8QPE - chains z1 and A of the 20 polymer chains in the assembly; structure by electron microscopy, 3.10 A resolution.

[Chain z1]
Molecule: oligo1
Organism: Homo sapiens
Sequence (11 nucleotides; numbered -3 to 8; 1 number in that range is skipped by the numbering (no residue carries it; nothing is unmodelled there); the number before each row is that of its first residue; numbers below 1 keep their minus sign (A-3 is residue -3)):
    -3 AAG
     1 GUAAGUAU

[Chain A]
Name: Pre-mRNA-processing-splicing factor 8
Organism: Homo sapiens
UniProtKB: Q6P2Q9 (PRP8_HUMAN); residue numbers follow UniProt; this construct covers 1-2335
Sequence (2335 residues; each row starts with the number of its first residue):
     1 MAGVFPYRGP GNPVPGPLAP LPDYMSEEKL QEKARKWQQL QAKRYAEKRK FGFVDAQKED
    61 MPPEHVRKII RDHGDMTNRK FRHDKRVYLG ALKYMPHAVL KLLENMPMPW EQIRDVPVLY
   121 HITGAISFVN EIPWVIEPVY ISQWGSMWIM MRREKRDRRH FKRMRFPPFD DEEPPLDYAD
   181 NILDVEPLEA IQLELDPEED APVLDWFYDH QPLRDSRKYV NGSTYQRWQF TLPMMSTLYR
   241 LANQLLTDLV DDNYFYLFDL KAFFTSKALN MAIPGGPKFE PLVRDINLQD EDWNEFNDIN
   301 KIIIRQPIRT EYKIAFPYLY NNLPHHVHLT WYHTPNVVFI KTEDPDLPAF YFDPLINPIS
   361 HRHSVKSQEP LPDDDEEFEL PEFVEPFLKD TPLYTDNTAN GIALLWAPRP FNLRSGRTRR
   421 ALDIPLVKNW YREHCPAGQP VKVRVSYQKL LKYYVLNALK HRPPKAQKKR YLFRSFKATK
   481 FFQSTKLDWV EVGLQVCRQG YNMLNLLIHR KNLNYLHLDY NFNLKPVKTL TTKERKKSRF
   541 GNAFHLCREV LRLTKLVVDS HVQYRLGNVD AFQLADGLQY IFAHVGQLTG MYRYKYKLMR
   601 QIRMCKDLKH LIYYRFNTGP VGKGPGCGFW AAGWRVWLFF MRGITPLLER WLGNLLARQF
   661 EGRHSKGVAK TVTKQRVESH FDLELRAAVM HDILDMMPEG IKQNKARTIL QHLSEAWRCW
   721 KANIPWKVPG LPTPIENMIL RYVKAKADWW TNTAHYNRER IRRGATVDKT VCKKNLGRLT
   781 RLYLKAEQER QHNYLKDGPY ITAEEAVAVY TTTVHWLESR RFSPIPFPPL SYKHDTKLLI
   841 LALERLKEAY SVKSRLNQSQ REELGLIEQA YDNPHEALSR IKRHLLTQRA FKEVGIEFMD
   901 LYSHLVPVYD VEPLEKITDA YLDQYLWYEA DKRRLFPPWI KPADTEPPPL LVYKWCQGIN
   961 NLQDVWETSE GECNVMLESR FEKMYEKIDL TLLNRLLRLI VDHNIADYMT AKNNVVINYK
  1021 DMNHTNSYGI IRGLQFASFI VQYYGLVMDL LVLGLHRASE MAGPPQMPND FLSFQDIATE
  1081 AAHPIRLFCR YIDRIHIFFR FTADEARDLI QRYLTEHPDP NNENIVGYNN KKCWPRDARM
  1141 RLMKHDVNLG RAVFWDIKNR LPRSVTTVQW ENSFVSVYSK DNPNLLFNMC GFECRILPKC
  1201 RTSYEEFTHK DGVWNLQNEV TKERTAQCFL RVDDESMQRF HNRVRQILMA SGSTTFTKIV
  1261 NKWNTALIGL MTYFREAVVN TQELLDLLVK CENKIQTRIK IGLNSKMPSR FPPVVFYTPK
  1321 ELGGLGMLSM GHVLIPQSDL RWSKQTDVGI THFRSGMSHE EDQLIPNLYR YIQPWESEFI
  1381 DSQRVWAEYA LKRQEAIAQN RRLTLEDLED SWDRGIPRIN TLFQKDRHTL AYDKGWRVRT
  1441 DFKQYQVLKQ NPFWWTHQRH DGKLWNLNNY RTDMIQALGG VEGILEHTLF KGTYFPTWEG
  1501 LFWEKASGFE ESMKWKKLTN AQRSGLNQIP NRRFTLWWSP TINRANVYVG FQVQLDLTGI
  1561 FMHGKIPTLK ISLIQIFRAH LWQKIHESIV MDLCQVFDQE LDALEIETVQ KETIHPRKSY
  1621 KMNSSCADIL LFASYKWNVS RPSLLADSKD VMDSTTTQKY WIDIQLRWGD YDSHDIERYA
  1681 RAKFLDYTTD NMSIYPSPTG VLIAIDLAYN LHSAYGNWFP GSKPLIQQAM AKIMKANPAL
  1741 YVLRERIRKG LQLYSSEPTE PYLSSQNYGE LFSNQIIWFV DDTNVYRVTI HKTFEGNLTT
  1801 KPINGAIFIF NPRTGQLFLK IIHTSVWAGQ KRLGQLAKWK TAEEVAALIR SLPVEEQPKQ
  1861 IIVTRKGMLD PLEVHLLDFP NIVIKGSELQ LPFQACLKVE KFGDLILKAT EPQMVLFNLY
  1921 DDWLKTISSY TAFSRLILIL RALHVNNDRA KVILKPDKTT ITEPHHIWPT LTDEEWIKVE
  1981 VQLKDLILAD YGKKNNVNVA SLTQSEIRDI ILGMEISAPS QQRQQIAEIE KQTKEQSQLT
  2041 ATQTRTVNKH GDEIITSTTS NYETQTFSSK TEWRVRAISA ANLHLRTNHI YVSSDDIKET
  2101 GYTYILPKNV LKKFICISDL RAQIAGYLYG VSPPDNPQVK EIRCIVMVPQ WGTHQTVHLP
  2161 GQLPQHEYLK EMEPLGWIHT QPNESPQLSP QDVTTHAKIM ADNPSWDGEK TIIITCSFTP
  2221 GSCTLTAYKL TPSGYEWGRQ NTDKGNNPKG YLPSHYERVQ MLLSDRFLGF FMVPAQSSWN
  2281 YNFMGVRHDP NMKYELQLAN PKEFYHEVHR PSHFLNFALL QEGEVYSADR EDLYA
Disordered / not traced: 1-55, 661-675, 2318-2335
Ligand contacts: inositol hexakisphosphate (IHP): Arg163, Lys442, Tyr580, His584, Lys606, Lys609, His610, Tyr613, Tyr614, Asn617, Lys623, Gly624, Pro625
UniProt features mapped onto this chain:
  - region: Met1513 to Leu1526 (Important for branch point selection), Pro2301 to Ala2335 (Required for interaction with EFTUD2 and SNRNP200)
  - modified residue: Ala2 (N-acetylalanine), Ser859 (Phosphoserine), Ser1358 (Phosphoserine), Lys1425 (N6,N6-dimethyllysine), Lys1463 (N6-acetyllysine)
  - natural variant: Pro2301 (P2301T: In RP13), Phe2304 (F2304L: In RP13), His2309 (H2309P: In RP13; H2309R: In RP13), Arg2310 (R2310G: In RP13; R2310K: In RP13), Phe2314 (F2314L: In RP13), Tyr2334 (Y2334N: In RP13)
  - mutagenesis: Val1788 (V1788D: Strongly reduced interaction with RNA), Thr1789 (T1789P: Strongly reduced interaction with RNA)

[How chain z1 and chain A interact]
Contacting residue pairs (30; chain z1 residue first):
  A-3(z1) - Arg539(A)  sugar contact
  A-3(z1) - Phe540(A)  hydrogen bond to the sugar
  A-3(z1) - Asn542(A)  sugar contact
  A-3(z1) - Arg593(A)  salt bridge to the phosphate
  A-3(z1) - Tyr594(A)  sugar contact
  A-2(z1) - Arg539(A)  hydrogen bond to the sugar
  A-2(z1) - Lys1306(A)  base contact
  G-1(z1) - Ile1301(A)  base contact
  G-1(z1) - Ser1305(A)  hydrogen bond to the base
  G-1(z1) - Lys1306(A)  hydrogen bond to the base
  G-1(z1) - Met1307(A)  base contact
  G1(z1) - Thr532(A)  sugar contact
  G1(z1) - Ser1305(A)  phosphate contact
  G1(z1) - Lys1306(A)  base contact
  G1(z1) - Val1549(A)  base contact
  G1(z1) - Gly1550(A)  base contact
  G1(z1) - Phe1551(A)  stacking on the base
  G1(z1) - Val1553(A)  base contact
  G1(z1) - Met1562(A)  hydrogen bond to the base
  G1(z1) - His1563(A)  hydrogen bond to the base
  G1(z1) - Gly1564(A)  base contact
  G1(z1) - Lys1565(A)  salt bridge to the phosphate
  U2(z1) - Thr532(A)  sugar contact
  U2(z1) - Lys533(A)  phosphate contact
  U2(z1) - Lys536(A)  base contact
  U2(z1) - Lys537(A)  base contact
  U2(z1) - Lys1565(A)  phosphate contact
  A3(z1) - Thr532(A)  phosphate contact
  A3(z1) - Lys533(A)  phosphate contact
  A4(z1) - Lys533(A)  salt bridge to the phosphate
Other interface residues (no listed pair), chain A (25 interface residues in all): Arg535, Gly541, His545, Gln1552

[Summary]
The interface between chain z1 and chain A involves 7 residues on one side and 25 on the other; the contacts
include 6 hydrogen bonds, 3 salt bridges and 1 aromatic stacking contact. Polar contacts include
G-1(z1)-Ser1305(A), G-1(z1)-Lys1306(A) and G1(z1)-Met1562(A).
Chain z1 is oligo1 and chain A is Pre-mRNA-processing-splicing factor 8, both from Homo sapiens; the
structure, Cryo-EM Structure of Pre-B-like Complex (core part), was determined by electron microscopy together
with 8QOZ, 8QP8, 8QP9, 8QPA, 8QPB and 8QPK from the same study.
